PDB entry 6DWX | X-ray diffraction, 2.40 A resolution | chain A

Chain A:
Name: RNA-dependent RNA polymerase
Organism: Qualyub virus
UniProtKB: A0A191KWB3 (A0A191KWB3_9VIRU); residues 0-164 here correspond to UniProt positions 1-165 (UniProt number = residue number + 1)
Sequence (174 residues; numbered 0 to 173; the number before each row is that of its first residue; numbering starts at 0):
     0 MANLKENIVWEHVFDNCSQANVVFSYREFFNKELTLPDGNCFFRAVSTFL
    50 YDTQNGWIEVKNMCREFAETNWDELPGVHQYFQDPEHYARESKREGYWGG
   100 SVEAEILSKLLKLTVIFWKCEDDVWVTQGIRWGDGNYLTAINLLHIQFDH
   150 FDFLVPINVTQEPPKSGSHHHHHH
Not modelled in the structure: 0-5, 157-173
Modified / non-standard residues: Mse0 (selenomethionine); Mse62 (selenomethionine; parent Met)
Sequence notes: expression tag (165-173)
From the paper describing this entry:
  - mutagenesis - I129R: abolished catalytic activity on Ub-AMC
  - mutagenesis - Q18V, Q127A: increased catalytic activity on Ub-AMC
  - specificity-determining residues: I129 (proposed by the authors, not directly observed)

Overview:
The paper reports that Q18V and Q127A increase catalytic activity on Ub-AMC; the specificity determinant I129.
Chain A is RNA-dependent RNA polymerase (Qualyub virus); the structure, Crystal structure of SeMet phased
viral OTU domain protease from Qalyub virus, was determined by X-ray diffraction (same publication as 6DX1,
6DX2, 6DX3 and 6DX5).
